PDB entry 7F0D | electron microscopy, 3.30 A resolution | chains A and Q of the 31 polymer chains in the assembly

# Chain A
Molecule: 23S rRNA
Organism: Mycobacterium tuberculosis H37Ra
Sequence (3138 nucleotides; row label = number of the first residue in the row):
     1 UUGUAAGUGU CUAAGGGCGC AUGGUGGAUG CCUUGGCAUC GAGAGCCGAU GAAGGACGUG
    61 GGAGGCUGCG AUAUGCCUCG GGGAGCUGUC AACCGAGCGU GGAUCCGAGG AUUUCCGAAU
   121 GGGGAAACCC AGCACGAGUG AUGUCGUGCU ACCCGCAUCU GAAUAUAUAG GGUGCGGGAG
   181 GGAACGCGGG GAAGUGAAAC AUCUCAGUAC CCGUAGGAGG AGAAAACAAU UGUGAUUCCG
   241 CAAGUAGUGG CGAGCGAACG CGGAACAGGC UAAACCGCAC GCAUGGGUAA CCGGGUAGGG
   301 GUUGUGUGUG CGGGGUUGUG GGAGGAUAUG UCUCAGCGCU ACCCGGCUGA GAGGCAGUCA
   361 GAAAGUGUCG UGGUUAGCGG AAGUGGCCUG GGAUGGUCUG CCGUAGACGG UGAGAGCCCG
   421 GUACGCGAAA ACCCGGCACC UGCCUAGUAU CAAUUCCCGA GUAGCAGCGG GCCCGUGGAA
   481 UCCGCUGUGA AUCCGCCGGG ACCACCCGGU AAGCCUAAAU ACUCCUCGAU GACCGAUAGC
   541 GGAUUAGUAC CGUGAGGGAA UGGUGAAAAG UACCCCGGGA GGGGAGUGAA AGAGUACCUG
   601 AAACCGUGUG CCUACAAUCC GUCAGAGCCU CCUUUUCCUC UCCGGAGGAG GGUGGUGAUG
   661 GCGUGCCUUU UGAAGAAUGA GCCUGCGAGU CAGGGACAUG UCGCAAGGUU AACCCGUGUG
   721 GGGUAGCCGC AGCGAAAGCG AGUCUGAAUA GGGCGACCCA CACGCGCAUA CGCGCGUGUG
   781 AAUAGUGGCG UGUUCUGGAC CCGAAGCGGA GUGAUCUACC CAUGGCCAGG GUGAAGCGCG
   841 GGUAAGACCG CGUGGAGGCC CGAACCCACU UAGGUUGAAG ACUGAGGGGA UGAGCUGUGG
   901 GUAGGGGUGA AAGGCCAAUC AAACUCCGUG AUAGCUGGUU CUCCCCGAAA UGCAUUUAGG
   961 UGCAGCGUUG CGUGGUUCAC CGCGGAGGUA GAGCUACUGG AUGGCCGAUG GGCCCUACUA
  1021 GGUUACUGAC GUCAGCCAAA CUCCGAAUGC CGUGGUGUAA AGCGUGGCAG UGAGACGGCG
  1081 GGGGAUAAGC UCCGUACGUC GAAAGGGAAA CAGCCCAGAU CGCCGGCUAA GGCCCCCAAG
  1141 CGUGUGCUAA GUGGGAAAGG AUGUGCAGUC GCAAAGACAA CCAGGAGGUU GGCUUAGAAG
  1201 CAGCCACCCU UGAAAGAGUG CGUAAUAGCU CACUGGUCAA GUGAUUGUGC GCCGAUAAUG
  1261 UAGCGGGGCU CAAGCACACC GCCGAAGCCG CGGCACAUCC ACCUUGUGGU GGGUGUGGGU
  1321 AGGGGAGCGU CCCUCAUUCA GCGAAGCCAC CGGGUGACCG GUGGUGGAGG GUGGGGGAGU
  1381 GAGAAUGCAG GCAUGAGUAG CGACAAGGCA AGUGAGAACC UUGCCCGCCG AAAGACCAAG
  1441 GGUUCCUGGG CCAGGCCAGU CCGCCCAGGG UGAGUCGGGA CCUAAGGCGA GGCCGACAGG
  1501 CGUAGUCGAU GGACAACGGG UUGAUAUUCC CGUACCCGUG UGUGGGCGCC CGUGACGAAU
  1561 CAGCGGUACU AACCACCCAA AACCGGAUCG AUCACUCCCC UUCGGGGGUG UGGAGUUCUG
  1621 GGGCUGCGUG GGAACUUCGC UGGUAGUAGU CAAGCGAAGG GGUGACGCAG GAAGGUAGCC
  1681 GUACCAGUCA GUGGUAACAC UGGGGCAAGC CGGUAGGGAG AGCGAUAGGC AAAUCCGUCG
  1741 CUCACUAAUC CUGAGAGGUG ACGCAUAGCC GGUUGAGGCG AAUUCGGUGA UCCUCUGCUG
  1801 CCAAGAAAAG CCUCUAGCGA GCACACACAC GGCCCGUACC CCAAACCGAC ACAGGUGGUC
  1861 AGGUAGAGCA UACCAAGGCG UACGAGAUAA CUAUGGUUAA GGAACUCGGC AAAAUGCCCC
  1921 CGUAACUUCG GGAGAAGGGG GACCGGAAUA UCGUGAACAC CCUUGCGGUG GGAGCGGGAU
  1981 CCGGUCGCAG AAACCAGUGA GGAGCGACUG UUUACUAAAA ACACAGGUCC GUGCGAAGUC
  2041 GCAAGACGAU GUAUACGGAC UGACGCCUGC CCGGUGCUGG AAGGUUAAGA GGACCCGUUA
  2101 ACCCGCAAGG GUGAAGCGGA GAAUUUAAGC CCCAGUAAAC GGCGGUGGUA ACUAUAACCA
  2161 UCCUAAGGUA GCGAAAUUCC UUGUCGGGUA AGUUCCGACC UGCACGAAUG GCGUAACGAC
  2221 UUCUCAACUG UCUCAACCAU AGACUCGGCG AAAUUGCACU ACGAGUAAAG AUGCUCGUUA
  2281 CGCGCGGCAG GACGAAAAGA CCCCGGGACC UUCACUACAA CUUGGUAUUG AUGUUCGGUA
  2341 CGGUUUGUGU AGGAUAGGUG GGAGACUGUG AAACCUCGAC GCCAGUUGGG GCGGAGUCGU
  2401 UGUUGAAAUA CCACUCUGAU CGUAUUGGGC AUCUAACCUC GAACCCUGAA UCGGGUUUAG
  2461 GGACAGUGCC UGGCGGGUAG UUUAACUGGG GCGGUUGCCU CCUAAAAUGU AACGGAGGCG
  2521 CCCAAAGGUU CCCUCAACCU GGACGGCAAU CAGGUGGCGA GUGUAAAUGC ACAAGGGAGC
  2581 UUGACUGCGA GACUUACAAG UCAAGCAGGG ACGAAAGUCG GGAUUAGUGA UCCGGCACCC
  2641 CCGAGUGGAA GGGGUGUCGC UCAACGGAUA AAAGGUACCC CGGGGAUAAC AGGCUGAUCU
  2701 UCCCCAAGAG UCCAUAUCGA CGGGAUGGUU UGGCACCUCG AUGUCGGCUC GUCGCAUCCU
  2761 GGGGCUGGAG CAGGUCCCAA GGGUUGGGCU GUUCGCCCAU UAAAGCGGCA CGCGAGCUGG
  2821 GUUUAGAACG UCGUGAGACA GUUCGGUCUC UAUCCGCCGC GCGCGUCAGA AACUUGAGGA
  2881 AACCUGUCCC UAGUACGAGA GGACCGGGAC GGACGAACCU CUGGUGCACC AGUUGUCCCG
  2941 CCAGGGGCAC CGCUGGAUAG CCACGUUCGG UCAGGAUAAC CGCUGAAAGC AUCUAAGCGG
  3001 GAAACCUUCU CCAAGAUCAG GUUUCUCACC CACUUGGUGG GAUAAGGCCC CCCGCAGAAC
  3061 ACGGGUUCAA UAGGUCAGAC CUGGAAGCUC AGUAAUGGGU GUAGGGAACU GGUGCUAACC
  3121 GGCCGAAAAC UUACAACA
Not modelled in the structure: 1-4, 1013-1022, 3133-3138
Bound ions: Mg2+ near A2300 (its only coordinating residue here)
Residues lining bound ligands: clarithromycin (CTY): U875, A2295, A2296, A2297, A2300, A2741, G2743, U2847, C2848, U2849

# Chain Q
Name: 50S ribosomal protein L20
Organism: Mycobacterium tuberculosis H37Ra
Reference sequence: A0A045KJ85 (A0A045KJ85_MYCTX); residue numbers follow UniProt; this construct covers 1-129
Chain sequence (129 residues; each row starts with the number of its first residue):
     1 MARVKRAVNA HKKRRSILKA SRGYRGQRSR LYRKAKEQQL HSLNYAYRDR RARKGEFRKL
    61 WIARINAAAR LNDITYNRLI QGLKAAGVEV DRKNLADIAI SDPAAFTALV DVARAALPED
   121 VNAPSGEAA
Not modelled in the structure: 1, 124-129

# How chain A and chain Q interact
Pairs across the interface (163; chain A residue first):
  G16(A) - Arg25(Q)  sugar contact
  G17(A) - Arg25(Q)  hydrogen bond to the sugar
  C18(A) - Gly23(Q)  hydrogen bond to the phosphate
  C18(A) - Tyr24(Q)  phosphate contact
  C18(A) - Arg25(Q)  sugar contact
  C18(A) - Gly26(Q)  hydrogen bond to the phosphate
  C18(A) - Arg30(Q)  salt bridge to the phosphate
  G19(A) - Gly23(Q)  sugar contact
  G19(A) - Ser29(Q)  hydrogen bond to the phosphate
  G19(A) - Arg30(Q)  salt bridge to the phosphate
  U29(A) - Lys5(Q)  phosphate contact
  U29(A) - Ala7(Q)  sugar contact
  G30(A) - Lys5(Q)  salt bridge to the phosphate
  C533(A) - Ala2(Q)  phosphate contact
  C534(A) - Ala2(Q)  phosphate contact
  C534(A) - Arg3(Q)  phosphate contact
  G535(A) - Arg3(Q)  salt bridge to the phosphate
  G535(A) - Lys5(Q)  phosphate contact
  A536(A) - Lys5(Q)  salt bridge to the phosphate
  A538(A) - Arg3(Q)  sugar contact
  A601(A) - Arg14(Q)  hydrogen bond to the sugar
  A602(A) - Arg14(Q)  sugar contact
  A603(A) - Leu31(Q)  phosphate contact
  C604(A) - Arg30(Q)  phosphate contact
  C620(A) - Arg25(Q)  hydrogen bond to the sugar
  C620(A) - Arg28(Q)  sugar contact
  C620(A) - Gln38(Q)  hydrogen bond to the phosphate
  C620(A) - Tyr45(Q)  hydrogen bond to the phosphate
  G621(A) - Tyr24(Q)  hydrogen bond to the phosphate
  G621(A) - Arg25(Q)  hydrogen bond to the phosphate
  G621(A) - Arg28(Q)  phosphate contact
  G621(A) - Gln38(Q)  hydrogen bond to the sugar
  G621(A) - Ser42(Q)  hydrogen bond to the sugar
  G621(A) - Tyr45(Q)  base contact
  G621(A) - Arg48(Q)  base contact
  U622(A) - Tyr24(Q)  hydrogen bond to the phosphate
  U622(A) - Ser42(Q)  sugar contact
  U622(A) - Tyr45(Q)  hydrogen bond to the sugar
  U622(A) - Ala46(Q)  hydrogen bond to the sugar
  U622(A) - Asp49(Q)  hydrogen bond to the sugar
  C623(A) - Asp49(Q)  sugar contact
  C623(A) - Arg53(Q)  hydrogen bond to the phosphate
  A624(A) - Arg53(Q)  salt bridge to the phosphate
  A624(A) - Phe57(Q)  sugar contact
  G655(A) - Arg22(Q)  salt bridge to the phosphate
  U656(A) - Gly23(Q)  phosphate contact
  G661(A) - Asp49(Q)  hydrogen bond to the base
  C662(A) - Arg48(Q)  hydrogen bond to the sugar
  G663(A) - Tyr45(Q)  hydrogen bond to the sugar
  G663(A) - Arg48(Q)  hydrogen bond to the sugar
  G665(A) - Glu37(Q)  hydrogen bond to the base
  G665(A) - His41(Q)  hydrogen bond to the phosphate
  C666(A) - Glu37(Q)  sugar contact
  C666(A) - His41(Q)  salt bridge to the phosphate
  A680(A) - Arg33(Q)  sugar contact
  C682(A) - Leu31(Q)  sugar contact
  C682(A) - Arg33(Q)  salt bridge to the phosphate
  C682(A) - Lys34(Q)  salt bridge to the phosphate
  C683(A) - Leu31(Q)  sugar contact
  C683(A) - Tyr32(Q)  phosphate contact
  C683(A) - Arg33(Q)  salt bridge to the phosphate
  U684(A) - His11(Q)  hydrogen bond to the phosphate
  U684(A) - Arg14(Q)  salt bridge to the phosphate
  G685(A) - Ala7(Q)  phosphate contact
  G685(A) - His11(Q)  salt bridge to the phosphate
  C686(A) - Lys5(Q)  phosphate contact
  C686(A) - Arg6(Q)  salt bridge to the phosphate
  G687(A) - Arg6(Q)  hydrogen bond to the base
  A1119(A) - Tyr47(Q)  sugar contact
  A1119(A) - Arg51(Q)  hydrogen bond to the sugar
  C1121(A) - Tyr47(Q)  hydrogen bond to the phosphate
  C1121(A) - Arg51(Q)  salt bridge to the phosphate
  G1122(A) - Tyr47(Q)  phosphate contact
  G1122(A) - Arg50(Q)  salt bridge to the phosphate
  G1122(A) - Arg51(Q)  salt bridge to the phosphate
  C1123(A) - Arg50(Q)  phosphate contact
  C1123(A) - Arg53(Q)  salt bridge to the phosphate
  C1124(A) - Arg53(Q)  salt bridge to the phosphate
  C1124(A) - Lys54(Q)  phosphate contact
  C1124(A) - Phe57(Q)  stacking on the base
  C1124(A) - Trp61(Q)  sugar contact
  C1124(A) - Lys93(Q)  hydrogen bond to the sugar
  G1125(A) - Trp61(Q)  sugar contact
  G1125(A) - Asp91(Q)  hydrogen bond to the sugar
  G1125(A) - Lys93(Q)  salt bridge to the phosphate
  G1126(A) - Arg58(Q)  salt bridge to the phosphate
  G1126(A) - Asp91(Q)  phosphate contact
  G1126(A) - Arg92(Q)  hydrogen bond to the phosphate
  C1127(A) - Arg58(Q)  salt bridge to the phosphate
  C1127(A) - Lys84(Q)  salt bridge to the phosphate
  C1127(A) - Arg92(Q)  salt bridge to the phosphate
  A1138(A) - Lys59(Q)  sugar contact
  A1138(A) - Ile62(Q)  sugar contact
  A1139(A) - Ile62(Q)  sugar contact
  A1139(A) - Ala63(Q)  phosphate contact
  A1139(A) - Asn66(Q)  phosphate contact
  A1139(A) - Tyr76(Q)  sugar contact
  A1139(A) - Asn77(Q)  hydrogen bond to the sugar
  G1140(A) - Asn66(Q)  hydrogen bond to the phosphate
  G1140(A) - Arg70(Q)  salt bridge to the phosphate
  G1140(A) - Thr75(Q)  phosphate contact
  G1140(A) - Tyr76(Q)  phosphate contact
  G1140(A) - Asn77(Q)  hydrogen bond to the phosphate
  G1140(A) - Arg78(Q)  base contact
  C1141(A) - Arg70(Q)  salt bridge to the phosphate
  G1142(A) - Val121(Q)  base contact
  U1143(A) - Val121(Q)  sugar contact
  C1279(A) - Val121(Q)  hydrogen bond to the sugar
  C1279(A) - Asn122(Q)  hydrogen bond to the sugar
  C1280(A) - Arg78(Q)  hydrogen bond to the base
  C1280(A) - Val121(Q)  sugar contact
  C1280(A) - Ala123(Q)  sugar contact
  G1281(A) - Asn77(Q)  hydrogen bond to the sugar
  G1281(A) - Arg78(Q)  sugar contact
  G1281(A) - Gln81(Q)  phosphate contact
  C1282(A) - Tyr76(Q)  phosphate contact
  C1282(A) - Asn77(Q)  hydrogen bond to the sugar
  C1282(A) - Ile80(Q)  sugar contact
  C1282(A) - Lys84(Q)  salt bridge to the phosphate
  C1282(A) - Arg92(Q)  phosphate contact
  C1283(A) - Arg58(Q)  salt bridge to the phosphate
  C1283(A) - Ile62(Q)  phosphate contact
  C1283(A) - Tyr76(Q)  hydrogen bond to the phosphate
  C1283(A) - Arg92(Q)  salt bridge to the phosphate
  G1284(A) - Arg58(Q)  salt bridge to the phosphate
  G1284(A) - Lys59(Q)  phosphate contact
  G1284(A) - Ile62(Q)  phosphate contact
  A1285(A) - Lys59(Q)  salt bridge to the phosphate
  A1286(A) - Tyr47(Q)  base contact
  A1286(A) - Arg48(Q)  base contact
  A1286(A) - Arg51(Q)  phosphate contact
  G1329(A) - Asn9(Q)  hydrogen bond to the base
  G1329(A) - Lys12(Q)  hydrogen bond to the sugar
  U1330(A) - Val4(Q)  base contact
  U1330(A) - Asn9(Q)  sugar contact
  U1330(A) - Lys12(Q)  sugar contact
  C1331(A) - Val4(Q)  sugar contact
  C1347(A) - Arg15(Q)  salt bridge to the phosphate
  C1348(A) - Arg15(Q)  salt bridge to the phosphate
  C1350(A) - Lys19(Q)  salt bridge to the phosphate
  C1358(A) - Lys12(Q)  sugar contact
  C1358(A) - Lys13(Q)  phosphate contact
  C1359(A) - Lys12(Q)  salt bridge to the phosphate
  G1379(A) - Ala2(Q)  phosphate contact
  G1379(A) - Arg3(Q)  base contact
  U1380(A) - Val4(Q)  sugar contact
  G1381(A) - Arg6(Q)  sugar contact
  G1381(A) - Asn9(Q)  base contact
  A1382(A) - Arg6(Q)  salt bridge to the phosphate
  A1382(A) - Ala10(Q)  phosphate contact
  A1382(A) - Lys13(Q)  salt bridge to the phosphate
  G1383(A) - Lys13(Q)  salt bridge to the phosphate
  G1383(A) - Tyr32(Q)  phosphate contact
  G1383(A) - Arg33(Q)  hydrogen bond to the base
  G1383(A) - Lys36(Q)  salt bridge to the phosphate
  G1383(A) - Glu37(Q)  hydrogen bond to the base
  G1383(A) - Leu40(Q)  base contact
  G2256(A) - Lys34(Q)  hydrogen bond to the sugar
  C2257(A) - Gln27(Q)  phosphate contact
  C2257(A) - Arg28(Q)  hydrogen bond to the sugar
  A2258(A) - Gly26(Q)  phosphate contact
  A2258(A) - Gln27(Q)  hydrogen bond to the phosphate
  C2259(A) - Arg25(Q)  salt bridge to the phosphate
Other interface residues (no listed pair), chain A (83 interface residues in all): C20, U537, C619, G681, C941, U1128, C1332, G1346, G1377, A1378
Other interface residues (no listed pair), chain Q (67 interface residues in all): Val8, Ala52, Gly55, Asp120

# In short
The interface between chain A and chain Q involves 83 residues on one side and 67 on the other, with 46
hydrogen bonds, 40 salt bridges and 1 aromatic stacking contact. Among the polar pairs are G661(A)-Asp49(Q),
G665(A)-Glu37(Q) and G687(A)-Arg6(Q). Chain A binds clarithromycin.
Chain A is 23S rRNA and chain Q is 50S ribosomal protein L20, both from Mycobacterium tuberculosis H37Ra; the
structure, Cryo-EM structure of Mycobacterium tuberculosis 50S ribosome subunit bound with clarithromycin, was
determined by electron microscopy.
